PDB entry 4HJX | X-ray diffraction, 2.91 A resolution | chains A and B

== Chain A (and B) ==
Protein: Tyrosine-tRNA ligase
From: Methanococcus Jannaschii DSM 2661
Notes: chain B of this document is another copy of the same molecule, construct and numbering; everything in this record applies to it too
UniProtKB: Q57834 (SYY_METJA); residues 1-306 here = UniProt positions 1-306
Sequence (314 residues; numbered 1 to 314; the number before each row is that of its first residue):
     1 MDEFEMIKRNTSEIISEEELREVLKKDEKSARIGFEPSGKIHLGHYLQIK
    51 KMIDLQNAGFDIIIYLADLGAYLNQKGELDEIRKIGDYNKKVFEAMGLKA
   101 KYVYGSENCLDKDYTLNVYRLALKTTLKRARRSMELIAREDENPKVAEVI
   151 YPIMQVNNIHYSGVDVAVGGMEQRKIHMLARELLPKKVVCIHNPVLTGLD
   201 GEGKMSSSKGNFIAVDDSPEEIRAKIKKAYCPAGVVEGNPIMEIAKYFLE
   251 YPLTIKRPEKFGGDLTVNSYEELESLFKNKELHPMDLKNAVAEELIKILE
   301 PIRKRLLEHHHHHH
Not modelled in the structure: 307-314
Sequence notes: engineered mutation Arg32 (Tyr in Q57834), Tyr65 (Leu in Q57834), Gly70 (His in Q57834), Asn108 (Phe in Q57834), Cys109 (Gln in Q57834), Asn158 (Asp in Q57834), Ser162 (Leu in Q57834); expression tag (307-314)
Residues lining bound ligands: 3,5-difluoro-L-tyrosine (F2Y): Arg32, Ile33, Gly34, Phe35, Glu36, Tyr65, Ala67, Ile137, Tyr151, Met154, Gln155, Asn158, Gln173
Swiss-Prot annotation at these positions:
  - region (Interaction with t-RNA): Lys228 to Cys231, His283 to Lys288
  - motif: Pro37 to His45 ('HIGH' region), Lys204 to Ser208 ('KMSKS' region)
  - binding site (L-tyrosine): Glu36, Gln173
  - binding site (ATP): Ser207
  - site: Asn143 (Interaction with t-RNA)
  - mutagenesis: Glu107 (E107T: Confers specificity for the non-natural amino acid O-methyl-tyrosine; when associated with Q-32; A-158 and P-162), Asp286 (D286A: Decreases the rate of aminoacylation more than 10-fold, without effect on tyrosyl adenylate synthesis ...), Lys288 (K288A: Decreases the rate of aminoacylation more than 200-fold, without effect on tyrosyl adenylate synthesis)

== How chain A and chain B interact ==
Contacting residue pairs - 55 pairs, chain A then chain B:
  Tyr72(A) - Arg120(B)  hydrogen bond
  Tyr72(A) - Leu123(B)
  Leu73(A) - Tyr119(B)  hydrophobic
  Leu73(A) - Leu123(B)
  Gln75(A) - Leu123(B)
  Leu110(A) - Leu110(B)
  Thr115(A) - Thr115(B)  hydrogen bond
  Tyr119(A) - Leu73(B)  hydrophobic
  Tyr119(A) - Ile150(B)  hydrophobic
  Tyr119(A) - Met154(B)  hydrogen bond
  Arg120(A) - Tyr72(B)
  Ala122(A) - Lys145(B)
  Ala122(A) - Val146(B)  hydrogen bond (backbone-backbone)
  Ala122(A) - Ala147(B)  hydrogen bond (backbone-backbone)
  Ala122(A) - Ile150(B)  hydrophobic
  Leu123(A) - Tyr72(B)
  Leu123(A) - Leu73(B)
  Leu123(A) - Lys145(B)
  Leu123(A) - Ala147(B)  hydrophobic
  Thr125(A) - Lys145(B)
  Thr125(A) - Val146(B)  hydrogen bond (backbone-backbone)
  Thr126(A) - Pro144(B)
  Thr126(A) - Lys145(B)
  Thr126(A) - Val146(B)
  Leu127(A) - Arg131(B)
  Leu127(A) - Pro144(B)  hydrogen bond (backbone-backbone)
  Leu127(A) - Lys145(B)
  Leu127(A) - Val146(B)  hydrophobic
  Leu127(A) - Val149(B)  hydrophobic
  Ala130(A) - Val146(B)  hydrophobic
  Arg131(A) - Leu127(B)
  Asn143(A) - Thr126(B)
  Pro144(A) - Thr126(B)
  Pro144(A) - Leu127(B)  hydrogen bond (backbone-backbone)
  Lys145(A) - Ala122(B)
  Lys145(A) - Leu123(B)
  Lys145(A) - Thr125(B)
  Lys145(A) - Thr126(B)
  Lys145(A) - Leu127(B)
  Val146(A) - Ala122(B)  hydrogen bond (backbone-backbone)
  Val146(A) - Thr125(B)  hydrogen bond (backbone-backbone)
  Val146(A) - Thr126(B)
  Val146(A) - Leu127(B)  hydrophobic
  Val146(A) - Ala130(B)  hydrophobic
  Val146(A) - Val149(B)
  Val146(A) - Ile153(B)  hydrophobic
  Ala147(A) - Ala122(B)  hydrogen bond (backbone-backbone)
  Ala147(A) - Leu123(B)  hydrophobic
  Val149(A) - Leu127(B)  hydrophobic
  Val149(A) - Val146(B)
  Val149(A) - Val149(B)  hydrophobic
  Ile150(A) - Tyr119(B)  hydrophobic
  Ile150(A) - Ala122(B)  hydrophobic
  Ile153(A) - Val146(B)  hydrophobic
  Met154(A) - Tyr119(B)  hydrogen bond
Other interface residues (no listed pair), chain A (30 interface residues in all): Leu69, Glu78, Leu79, Cys109, Asp111, Lys112, Leu116
Other interface residues (no listed pair), chain B (29 interface residues in all): Leu69, Gln75, Leu79, Asp111, Lys112, Tyr114, Leu116, Asn143

== Overview ==
Chain A and chain B form an interface of 30 and 29 residues respectively; the contacts include 12 hydrogen
bonds. Polar contacts include Tyr72(A)-Arg120(B), Thr115(A)-Thr115(B) and Tyr119(A)-Met154(B). Ligands of
chain A: 3,5-difluoro-L-tyrosine.
Both chains are Tyrosine-tRNA ligase (Methanococcus Jannaschii DSM 2661). Entry 4HJX (Crystal structure of
F2YRS complexed with F2Y) was determined by X-ray diffraction together with 4HJR from the same study.
